Entry 6R3B (electron microscopy, 4.50 A resolution (low resolution: residue-level contacts below are approximate; hydrogen-bond / salt-bridge calls are withheld)); this record covers chains A and G of the 7 polymer chains in the assembly.

Chain A (and G):
Molecule: Major capsid protein
Organism: Bacillus phage SPP1
Notes: chain G of this document is another copy of the same molecule, construct and numbering; everything in this record applies to it too
UniProtKB: Q38582 (CAPSD_BPSPP); numbering as in UniProt (aligned over 2-324)
Amino-acid sequence (323 residues; numbered 2 to 324; the number before each row is that of its first residue):
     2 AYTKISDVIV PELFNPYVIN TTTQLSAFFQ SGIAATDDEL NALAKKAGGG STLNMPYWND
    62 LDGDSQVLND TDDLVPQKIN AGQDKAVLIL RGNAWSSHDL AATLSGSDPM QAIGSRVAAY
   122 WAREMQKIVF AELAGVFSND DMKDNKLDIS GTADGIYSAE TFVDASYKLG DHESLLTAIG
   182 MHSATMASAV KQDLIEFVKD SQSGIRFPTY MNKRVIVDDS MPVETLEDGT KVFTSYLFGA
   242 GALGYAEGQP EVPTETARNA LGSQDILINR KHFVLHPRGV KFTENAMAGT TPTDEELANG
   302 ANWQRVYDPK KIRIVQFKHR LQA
Reported in the primary citation:
  - mutagenesis - Y18A: decreased binding to SP
  - mutagenesis - D100A: unchanged binding to gp11
  - mutagenesis - E197K: abolished binding to gp12
  - mutagenesis - D194G/F198A, F198A: decreased binding to gp12

Interface between chain A and chain G:
Contacting residue pairs (17):
  K47(A) with K47(G); A48(G)
  A48(A) with L44(G); K47(G); A48(G)
  G49(A) with L44(G)
  G50(A) with L54(G)
  G51(A) with L54(G)
  S52(A) with G51(G); S52(G)
  K86(A) with G51(G)
  E285(A) with E285(G); N286(G)
  N286(A) with N286(G)
  T291(A) with L54(G); Q84(G)
  T292(A) with L54(G)
Other interface residues (no listed pair), chain A (13 interface residues in all): Q84, G290
Other interface residues (no listed pair), chain G (12 interface residues in all): A43, K86, T291

Summary:
The interface between chain A and chain G involves 13 residues on one side and 12 on the other. The paper
reports that D194G/F198A and F198A of chain A reduce binding to gp12; Y18A of chain A reduces binding to SP; 5
substitutions were tested in all.
Both chains are Major capsid protein (Bacillus phage SPP1). Entry 6R3B (Bacteriophage SPP1 procapsid-I
protein) was determined by electron microscopy, deposited together with 6R3A and 6RTL.
